Entry 1IOF (X-ray diffraction, 2.20 A resolution); this record covers chains A and B of the 4 polymer chains in the assembly.

[Chain A (and B)]
Molecule: Pyrrolidone carboxyl peptidase
From: Pyrococcus furiosus
Notes: EC 3.4.19.3; chain B of this document is another copy of the same molecule, construct and numbering; everything in this record applies to it too
UniProt: O73944 (PCP_PYRFU); residues 1-208 here = UniProt positions 1-208
Amino-acid sequence (208 residues; numbered 1 to 208; the number before each row is that of its first residue):
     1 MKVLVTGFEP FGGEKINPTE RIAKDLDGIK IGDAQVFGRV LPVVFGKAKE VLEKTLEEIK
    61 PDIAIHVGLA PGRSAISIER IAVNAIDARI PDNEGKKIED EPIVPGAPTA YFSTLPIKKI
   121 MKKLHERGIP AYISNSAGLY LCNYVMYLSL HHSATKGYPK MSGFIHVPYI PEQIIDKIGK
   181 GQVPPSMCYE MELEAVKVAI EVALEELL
UniProt features mapped onto this chain:
  - active site: Glu79, Cys142, His166

[How chain A and chain B interact]
Pairs across the interface (6; chain A residue first):
  Arg89(A) with Gly179(B); Lys180(B); Gly181(B)
  Gly179(A) with Arg89(B)
  Lys180(A) with Arg89(B)
  Gly181(A) with Arg89(B)

[In short]
The chain A/chain B interface involves 4 residues from each chain. From UniProt: 3 active-site residues on
chain A.
Both chains are Pyrrolidone carboxyl peptidase (Pyrococcus furiosus). Entry 1IOF (X-ray crystalline structures
of pyrrolidone carboxyl peptidase from a hyperthermophile, pyrococcus furiosus, and its cys-free mutant) was
determined by X-ray diffraction together with 1IOI from the same study.
